PDB entry 4AAD | X-ray diffraction, 3.10 A resolution | chains B and F of the 4 polymer chains in the assembly

[Chain B]
Name: DNA endonuclease I-crei
Source organism: Chlamydomonas reinhardtii
Notes: EC 3.1.-.-
Reference sequence: P05725 (DNE1_CHLRE); residue numbers follow UniProt; this construct covers 2-153
Sequence (152 residues; numbered 2 to 153; the number before each row is that of its first residue):
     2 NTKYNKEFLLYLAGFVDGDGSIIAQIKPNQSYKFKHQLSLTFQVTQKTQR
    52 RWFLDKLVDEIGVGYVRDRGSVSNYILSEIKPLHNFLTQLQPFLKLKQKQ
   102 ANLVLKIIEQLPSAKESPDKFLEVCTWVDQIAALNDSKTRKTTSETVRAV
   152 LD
Differences from the reference sequence: engineered mutation Asn75 (Asp in P05725)
Curated features (UniProtKB/Swiss-Prot):
  - region (Interaction with DNA): Gln26 to Gln38, Gln44 to Gln47, Arg68 to Arg70, Ser138 to Thr143
  - binding site (Mg(2+)): Gly19, Asp20

[Chain F]
Molecule: 24-nt DNA strand
Sequence (24 nucleotides; each row starts with the number of its first residue):
   601 TCAAAACGTCGTACGACGTTTTGA

[Interface between chain B and chain F]
Residue-residue contacts - 28 pairs, chain B then chain F:
  Ser22(B) - DA616(F)  hydrogen bond to the phosphate
  Ile24(B) - DC617(F)  phosphate contact
  Gln26(B) - DC617(F)  base contact
  Gln26(B) - DG618(F)  base contact
  Lys28(B) - DG618(F)  base contact
  Lys28(B) - DT619(F)  hydrogen bond to the base
  Pro29(B) - DT619(F)  phosphate contact
  Pro29(B) - DT620(F)  base contact
  Asn30(B) - DT621(F)  hydrogen bond to the base
  Gln44(B) - DA616(F)  hydrogen bond to the base
  Thr46(B) - DC614(F)  phosphate contact
  Thr46(B) - DG615(F)  hydrogen bond to the phosphate
  Lys48(B) - DA613(F)  phosphate contact
  Lys48(B) - DC614(F)  phosphate contact
  Val73(B) - DA613(F)  phosphate contact
  Ala133(B) - DC617(F)  phosphate contact
  Asn136(B) - DA616(F)  hydrogen bond to the phosphate
  Asn136(B) - DC617(F)  phosphate contact
  Asp137(B) - DA616(F)  sugar contact
  Ser138(B) - DC617(F)  hydrogen bond to the phosphate
  Lys139(B) - DG615(F)  hydrogen bond to the base
  Thr140(B) - DC617(F)  sugar contact
  Thr140(B) - DG618(F)  sugar contact
  Arg141(B) - DC617(F)  phosphate contact
  Arg141(B) - DG618(F)  phosphate contact
  Lys142(B) - DG618(F)  hydrogen bond to the phosphate
  Lys142(B) - DT619(F)  salt bridge to the phosphate
  Thr143(B) - DG618(F)  hydrogen bond to the phosphate
Interface residues without a listed pair, chain B (23 interface residues in all): Asp20, Ala25, Ile27, Gln38

[In short]
Chain B and chain F form an interface of 23 and 9 residues respectively; the contacts include 10 hydrogen
bonds and 1 salt bridge. Polar pairs include Lys28(B)-DT619(F), Asn30(B)-DT621(F) and Gln44(B)-DA616(F).
UniProt lists Mg2+-binding residues Gly19(B) and Asp20(B) on chain B.
Here chain B is DNA endonuclease I-crei (Chlamydomonas reinhardtii) and chain F is a 24-nt DNA strand. Entry
4AAD (Crystal structure of the mutant D75N I-CreI in complex with its wild- type target in absence ...) was
determined by X-ray diffraction together with 4AAB, 4AAE, 4AAF and 4AAG from the same study.
